3CCQ - chains L and 0 of the 31 polymer chains in the assembly; structure by X-ray diffraction, 2.90 A resolution.

[Chain L]
Name: 50S ribosomal protein L15P
Organism: Haloarcula marismortui
UniProtKB: P12737 (RL15_HALMA); residues 0-164 here correspond to UniProt positions 1-165 (UniProt number = residue number + 1)
Amino-acid sequence (165 residues; row label = number of the first residue in the row; numbering starts at 0):
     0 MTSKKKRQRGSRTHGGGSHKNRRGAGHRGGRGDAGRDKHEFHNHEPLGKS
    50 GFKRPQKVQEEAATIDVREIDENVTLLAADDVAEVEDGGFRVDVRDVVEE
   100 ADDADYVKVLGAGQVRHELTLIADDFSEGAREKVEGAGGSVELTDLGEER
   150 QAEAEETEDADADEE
Disordered / not traced: 0, 84-88, 151-164
Metal / ion sites: Sr2+ site 1: Gly14 (shared with A1296(0) of chain 0); Na+: His18 (shared with G902(0) of chain 0); Sr2+ site 2: Asp36 (shared with G2466(0) of chain 0)

[Chain 0]
Molecule: 23S ribosomal RNA
Organism: Haloarcula marismortui
Notes: engineered mutation(s): G2099A, A2488U
Sequence (2923 nucleotides; numbered 1 to 2923; the number before each row is that of its first residue):
     1 GUUGGCUACUAUGCCAGCUGGUGGAUUGCUCGGCUCAGGCGCUGAUGAAG
    51 GACGUGCCAAGCUGCGAUAAGCUGUGGGGAGCCGCACGGAGGCGAAGAAC
   101 CACAGAUUUCCGAAUGAGAAUCUCUCUAACAAUUGCUUCGCGCAAUGAGG
   151 AACCCCGAGAACUGAAACAUCUCAGUAUCGGGAGGAACAGAAAACGCAAC
   201 GUGAUGUCGUUAGUAACCGCGAGUGAACGCGAUACAGCCCAAACCGAAGC
   251 CCUCACGGGCAAUGUGGUGUCAGGGCUACCUCUCAUCAGCCGACCGUCUU
   301 CACGAAGUCUCUUGGAAUAGAGCGUGAUACAGGGUGACAACCCCGUACUG
   351 AAGACCAGUACGCUGUGCGGUAGUGCCAGAGUAGCGGGGGUUGGAUAUCC
   401 CUCGCGAAUAACGCAGGCAUCGACUGCGAAGGCUAAACACAACCUGAGAC
   451 CGAUAGUGAACAAGUAGUGUGAACGAACGCUGCAAAGUACCCUCAGAAGG
   501 GAGGCGAAAUAGAGCAUGAAAUCAGUUGGCGAUCGAGCGACAGGGCAUAC
   551 AAGGUCCCUUGACGAAUGACCGAGACGCGAGUCUCCAGUAAGACUCACGG
   601 GAAGCCGAUGUUCUGUCGUACGUUUUGAAAAACGAGCCAGGGAGUGUGUC
   651 UGUAUGGCAAGUCUAACCGGAGUAUCCGGGGAGGCACAGGGAAACCGACA
   701 UGGCCGCAGGGCUUUGCCCGAGGGCCGCCGUCUUCAAGGGCGGGGAGCCA
   751 UGUGGACACGACCCGAAUCCGGACGAUCUACGCAUGGACAAGAUGAAGCG
   801 UGCCGAAAGGCACGUGGAAGUCUGUUAGAGUUGGUGUCCUACAAUACCCU
   851 CUCGUGAUCUAUGUGUAGGGGUGAAAGGCCCAUCGAGUCCGGCAACAGCU
   901 GGUUCCAAUCGAAACAUGUCGAAGCAUGACCUCCGCCGAGGUAGUCUGUG
   951 AGGUAGAGCGACCGAUUGGUGUGUCCGCCUCCGAGAGGAGUCGGCACACC
  1001 UGUCAAACUCCAAACUUACAGACGCUGUUUGACGCGGGGAUUCCGGUGCG
  1051 CGGGGUAAGCCUGUGUACCAGGAGGGGAACAACCCAGAGAUAGGUUAAGG
  1101 UCCCCAAGUGUGGAUUAAGUGUAAUCCUCUGAAGGUGGUCUCGAGCCCUA
  1151 GACAGCCGGGAGGUGAGCUUAGAAGCAGCUACCCUCUAAGAAAAGCGUAA
  1201 CAGCUUACCGGCCGAGGUUUGAGGCGCCCAAAAUGAUCGGGACUCAAAUC
  1251 CACCACCGAGACCUGUCCGUACCACUCAUACUGGUAAUCGAGUAGAUUGG
  1301 CGCUCUAAUUGGAUGGAAGCAGGGGCGAGAGCUCCUGUGGACCGAUUAGU
  1351 GACGAAAAUCCUGGCCAUAGUAGCAGCGAUAGUCGGGUGAGAACCCCGAC
  1401 GGCCUAAUGGAUAAGGGUUCCUCAGCACUGCUGAUCAGCUGAGGGUUAGC
  1451 CGGUCCUAAGUCUCACCGCAACUCGACUGAGACGAAAUGGGAAACAGGUU
  1501 AAUAUUCCUGUGCCAUCAUGCAGUGAAAGUUGACGCCCUGGGGUCGAUCA
  1551 CGCCGGGCAUUCGCCCGGUCGAACCGUCCAACUCCGUGGAAGCCGUAAUG
  1601 GCAGGAAGCGGACGAACGGCGGCAUAGGGAAACGUGAUUCAACCUGGGGC
  1651 CCAUGAAAAGACGAGCAUGAUGUCCGUACCGAGAACCGACACAGGUGUCC
  1701 AUGGCGGCGAAAGCCAAGGCCUGUCGGGAGCAACCAACGUUAGGGAAUUC
  1751 GGCAAGUUAGUCCCGUACCUUCGGAAGAAGGGAUGCCUGCUCCGGAACGG
  1801 AGCAGGUCGCAGUGACUCGGAAGCUCGGACUGUCUAGUAACAACAUAGGU
  1851 GACCGCAAAUCCGCAAGGACUCGUACGGUCACUGAAUCCUGCCCAGUGCA
  1901 GGUAUCUGAACACCUCGUACAAGAGGACGAAGGACCUGUCAACGGCGGGG
  1951 GUAACUAUGACCCUCUUAAGGUAGCGUAGUACCUUGCCGCAUCAGUAGCG
  2001 GCUUGCAUGAAUGGAUUAACCAGAGCUUCACUGUCCCAACGUUGGGCCCG
  2051 GUGAACUGUACAUUCCAGUGCGGAGUCUGGAGACACCCAGGGGGAAGCAA
  2101 AGACCCUAUGGAGCUUUACUGCAGGCUGUCGCUGAGACGUGGUCGCCGAU
  2151 GUGCAGCAUAGGUAGGAGUCGUUACAGAGGUACCCGCGCUAGCGGGCCAC
  2201 CCAGACAACAGUGAAAUACUACCCGUCGGUGACUGCGACUCUCACUCCGG
  2251 GAGGAGGACACCGAUAGCCGGGCAGUUUGACUGGGGCGGUACGCGCUCGA
  2301 AAAGAUAUCGAGCGCGCCCUAUGGUCAUCUCAGCCGGGACAGAGACCCGG
  2351 CGAAGAGUGCAAGAGCAAAAGAUGACUUGACAGUGUUCUUCCCAACGAGG
  2401 AACGCUGACGCGAAAGCGUGGUCUAGCGAACCAAUUAGCCUGCUUGAUGC
  2451 GGGCAAUUGAUGACAGAAAAGCUACCCUAGGGAUAACUGAGUCGUCACUC
  2501 GCAAGAGCACAUAUCGACCGAGUGGCUUGCUACCUCGAUGUCGGUUCCCU
  2551 CCAUCCUGCCCGUGCAGAAGCGGGCAAGGGUGAGGUUGUUCGCCUAUUAA
  2601 AGGAGGUCGUGAGCUGGGUUUAGACCGUCGUGAGACAGGUCGGCUGCUAU
  2651 CUACUGGGUGUGUAAUGGUGUCUGACAAGAACGACCGUAUAGUACGAGAG
  2701 GAACUACGGUUGGUGGCCACUGGUGUACCGGUUGUUCGAGAGAGCACGUG
  2751 CCGGGUAGCCACGCCACACGGGGUAAGAGCUGAACGCAUCUAAGCUCGAA
  2801 ACCCACUUGGAAAAGAGACACCGCCGAGGUCCCGCGUACAAGACGCGGUC
  2851 GAUAGACUCGGGGUGUGCGCGUCGAGGUAACGAGACGUUAAGCCCACGAG
  2901 CACUAACAGACCAAAGCCAUCAU
Disordered / not traced: 1-9, 126-127, 715, 971-998, 1560, 1952-1963, 2137-2236, 2339-2343, 2665-2666, 2915-2923
Modified / non-standard residues: 1MA (6-hydro-1-methyladenosine-5'-monophosphate) at position 628, OMU (o2'-methyluridine 5'-monophosphate) at position 2587, OMG (o2'-methylguanosine-5'-monophosphate) at position 2588, UR3 (3-methyluridine-5'-monophoshate) at position 2619, PSU (pseudouridine-5'-monophosphate) at position 2621
Metal / ion sites: Na+ site 1 near U12 (its only coordinating residue here); Mg2+ site 1 near G28 (its only coordinating residue here); Na+ site 2: C40, G41, C443; Na+ site 3 near G56 (its only coordinating residue here); Sr2+ site 1: C85, A86 (shared with 1 residue of chain T); Na+ site 4 near U108 (its only coordinating residue here); Mg2+ site 2 near U115 (its only coordinating residue here); Na+ site 5: C130, U146; Na+ site 6 near C141 (its only coordinating residue here); Sr2+ site 2: G147, A183 (shared with 1 residue of chain M); Mg2+ site 3: C162, U2276; K+ site 1: C162, U163, U172; 56 more Na+ sites not listed; 67 more Mg2+ sites not listed; 58 more Sr2+ sites not listed; 1 more K+ sites not listed

[Chain L / chain 0 interface]
Residue-residue contacts (169):
  Thr1(L) with G1300(0), hydrogen bond to the base
  Ser2(L) with U753(0), phosphate contact
  Lys3(L) with G754(0), phosphate contact; G755(0), salt bridge to the phosphate; G1039(0), sugar contact; A1296(0), salt bridge to the phosphate; U1297(0), salt bridge to the phosphate
  Lys4(L) with G644(0), sugar contact; U645(0), phosphate contact; G754(0), salt bridge to the phosphate
  Lys5(L) with C905(0), hydrogen bond to the base; C1301(0), base contact; G1302(0), hydrogen bond to the base; C1353(0), hydrogen bond to the base; G1354(0), hydrogen bond to the base
  Arg6(L) with C905(0), base contact; C906(0), base contact; A907(0), base contact; U1298(0), hydrogen bond to the base; G1299(0), hydrogen bond to the base
  Gln7(L) with U904(0), phosphate contact
  Arg8(L) with G644(0), salt bridge to the phosphate; U904(0), hydrogen bond to the base; C905(0), base contact; G1354(0), salt bridge to the phosphate
  Gly9(L) with U904(0), hydrogen bond to the phosphate
  Ser10(L) with U904(0), hydrogen bond to the phosphate
  Arg11(L) with U623(0), hydrogen bond to the phosphate; G902(0), salt bridge to the phosphate; U903(0), salt bridge to the phosphate; U904(0), hydrogen bond to the phosphate
  Thr12(L) with U903(0), base contact; G1295(0), hydrogen bond to the phosphate
  His13(L) with G644(0), stacking on the base; U903(0), base contact
  Gly14(L) with U1041(0), sugar contact; G1295(0), hydrogen bond to the phosphate
  Gly15(L) with U1041(0), sugar contact; G1295(0), hydrogen bond to the phosphate
  Gly16(L) with U1041(0), phosphate contact; A1294(0), sugar contact; G1295(0), hydrogen bond to the phosphate
  Ser17(L) with U1042(0), hydrogen bond to the phosphate
  His18(L) with U624(0), salt bridge to the phosphate; G901(0), salt bridge to the phosphate; G902(0), salt bridge to the phosphate; U903(0), base contact
  Lys19(L) with U624(0), hydrogen bond to the phosphate; U625(0), salt bridge to the phosphate; U900(0), salt bridge to the phosphate; G901(0), phosphate contact
  Asn20(L) with U1042(0), hydrogen bond to the phosphate
  Arg21(L) with G644(0), hydrogen bond to the base; C762(0), hydrogen bond to the base
  Arg22(L) with G898(0), phosphate contact; C899(0), salt bridge to the phosphate; U900(0), salt bridge to the phosphate
  Gly23(L) with A897(0), phosphate contact; G898(0), hydrogen bond to the phosphate
  Ala24(L) with A897(0), hydrogen bond to the phosphate; G898(0), hydrogen bond to the phosphate
  Gly25(L) with A166(0), base contact; G898(0), hydrogen bond to the phosphate; G924(0), hydrogen bond to the sugar; C925(0), phosphate contact
  His26(L) with G898(0), phosphate contact; C925(0), salt bridge to the phosphate
  Arg27(L) with C757(0), phosphate contact; A758(0), salt bridge to the phosphate
  Gly28(L) with A166(0), base contact; C925(0), sugar contact
  Gly29(L) with A165(0), phosphate contact; A166(0), hydrogen bond to the base
  Arg30(L) with G164(0), sugar contact; A165(0), hydrogen bond to the phosphate; A758(0), phosphate contact; C759(0), salt bridge to the phosphate; A761(0), salt bridge to the phosphate; C896(0), hydrogen bond to the phosphate; A897(0), salt bridge to the phosphate
  Gly31(L) with G223(0), phosphate contact; C757(0), hydrogen bond to the phosphate; A758(0), hydrogen bond to the phosphate
  Asp32(L) with A222(0), hydrogen bond to the phosphate; G223(0), hydrogen bond to the phosphate
  Ala33(L) with A165(0), phosphate contact
  Gly34(L) with A166(0), hydrogen bond to the phosphate
  Arg35(L) with G221(0), hydrogen bond to the phosphate; A222(0), salt bridge to the phosphate
  Lys37(L) with U919(0), hydrogen bond to the phosphate; C920(0), salt bridge to the phosphate; G2466(0), salt bridge to the phosphate; A2467(0), salt bridge to the phosphate
  His38(L) with A166(0), base contact; G918(0), hydrogen bond to the base; U919(0), sugar contact; G924(0), base contact; C925(0), sugar contact; A926(0), sugar contact
  Glu39(L) with C925(0), hydrogen bond to the sugar; A926(0), sugar contact
  Phe40(L) with G918(0), sugar contact; C2396(0), sugar contact; A2465(0), base contact
  His41(L) with A926(0), hydrogen bond to the base; U927(0), hydrogen bond to the sugar
  Asn42(L) with U927(0), sugar contact
  Leu46(L) with G221(0), phosphate contact; A2430(0), sugar contact
  Gly47(L) with G221(0), hydrogen bond to the phosphate; A2430(0), hydrogen bond to the sugar; C2431(0), phosphate contact
  Lys48(L) with C220(0), sugar contact; C2431(0), hydrogen bond to the phosphate; C2432(0), salt bridge to the phosphate
  Ser49(L) with C2454(0), phosphate contact
  Gly50(L) with A692(0), sugar contact; G2453(0), hydrogen bond to the phosphate; C2454(0), hydrogen bond to the phosphate
  Phe51(L) with A692(0), hydrogen bond to the sugar; A693(0), sugar contact; U2441(0), sugar contact; G2452(0), base contact; G2453(0), sugar contact
  Lys52(L) with A215(0), salt bridge to the phosphate; A216(0), salt bridge to the phosphate
  Arg53(L) with A693(0), phosphate contact; A694(0), salt bridge to the phosphate; U2441(0), hydrogen bond to the phosphate; G2442(0), salt bridge to the phosphate
  Pro54(L) with G2442(0), sugar contact; C2443(0), base contact
  Lys56(L) with G196(0), hydrogen bond to the sugar; C197(0), phosphate contact; G416(0), phosphate contact; G417(0), salt bridge to the phosphate; C2443(0), hydrogen bond to the phosphate; U2444(0), salt bridge to the phosphate
  Val57(L) with G2442(0), phosphate contact; C2443(0), sugar contact
  Thr63(L) with G697(0), base contact
  Asp65(L) with A688(0), hydrogen bond to the base
  Arg67(L) with A688(0), salt bridge to the phosphate; G745(0), base contact
  Asp70(L) with A700(0), hydrogen bond to the base
  Glu71(L) with A700(0), base contact; G745(0), hydrogen bond to the base
  Glu99(L) with C687(0), base contact
  Lys107(L) with G697(0), salt bridge to the phosphate
  Leu109(L) with A688(0), base contact; G697(0), base contact; A698(0), phosphate contact
  Gly110(L) with A698(0), hydrogen bond to the phosphate; C699(0), phosphate contact
  Ala111(L) with A688(0), base contact; A698(0), sugar contact; C699(0), phosphate contact
  Gly112(L) with C699(0), hydrogen bond to the phosphate; A700(0), phosphate contact
  Gln113(L) with A700(0), hydrogen bond to the base; U701(0), hydrogen bond to the phosphate
  Arg115(L) with A700(0), base contact; U701(0), salt bridge to the phosphate
  Ser126(L) with G697(0), phosphate contact; A698(0), hydrogen bond to the phosphate
  Glu127(L) with G697(0), hydrogen bond to the phosphate
  Gly128(L) with A698(0), phosphate contact
  Lys132(L) with C699(0), salt bridge to the phosphate
  Arg149(L) with G697(0), salt bridge to the phosphate
Interface residues without a listed pair, chain L (76 interface residues in all): Asp36, Gln55, Glu59, Val114, Phe125, Ala129
Interface residues without a listed pair, chain 0 (90 interface residues in all): U214, A686, C695, C696, C2440, A2483

[Summary]
The interface between chain L and chain 0 involves 76 residues on one side and 90 on the other, with 58
hydrogen bonds, 36 salt bridges and 1 aromatic stacking contact. Polar pairs include Thr1(L)-G1300(0),
Lys5(L)-C905(0) and Lys5(L)-G1302(0). A1296(0) and Gly14(L) form the Sr2+ site.
Chain L is 50S ribosomal protein L15P and chain 0 is 23S ribosomal RNA, both from Haloarcula marismortui; the
structure, Structure of Anisomycin resistant 50S Ribosomal Subunit: 23S rRNA mutation A2488U, was determined
by X-ray diffraction, deposited together with 3CC2, 3CC4, 3CC7, 3CCE, 3CCJ, 3CCL and 6 further entries.
